Entry 5L5S (X-ray diffraction, 2.60 A resolution); this record covers chains A and G of the 28 polymer chains in the assembly.

# Chain A
Protein: Proteasome subunit alpha type-2
From: Saccharomyces cerevisiae (strain ATCC 204508 / S288c)
Notes: EC 3.4.25.1
Reference sequence: P23639 (PSA2_YEAST); residue numbers follow UniProt; this construct covers 1-250
Sequence (250 residues; numbered 1 to 250; the number before each row is that of its first residue):
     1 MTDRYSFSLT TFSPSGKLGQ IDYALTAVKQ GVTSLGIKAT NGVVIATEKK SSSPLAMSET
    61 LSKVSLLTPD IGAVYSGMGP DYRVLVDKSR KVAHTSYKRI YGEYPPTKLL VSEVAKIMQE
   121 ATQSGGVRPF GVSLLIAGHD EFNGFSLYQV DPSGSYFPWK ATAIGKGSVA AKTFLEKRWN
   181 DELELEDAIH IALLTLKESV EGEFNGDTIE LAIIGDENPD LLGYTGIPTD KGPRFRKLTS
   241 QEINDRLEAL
Swiss-Prot annotation at these positions:
  - cross-link: Lys108 (Glycyl lysine isopeptide (Lys-Gly) (interchain with G-Cter in ubiquitin))

# Chain G
Protein: Proteasome subunit alpha type-1
From: Saccharomyces cerevisiae (strain ATCC 204508 / S288c)
Notes: EC 3.4.25.1
Reference sequence: P21243 (PSA1_YEAST); residues -8 to 243 here correspond to UniProt positions 1-252 (UniProt number = residue number + 9)
Sequence (252 residues; each row starts with the number of its first residue; numbers below 1 keep their minus sign (Met-8 is residue -8)):
    -8 MSGAAAASAA GYDRHITIFS PEGRLYQVEY AFKATNQTNI NSLAVRGKDC TVVISQKKVP
    52 DKLLDPTTVS YIFCISRTIG MVVNGPIPDA RNAALRAKAE AAEFRYKYGY DMPCDVLAKR
   112 MANLSQIYTQ RAYMRPLGVI LTFVSVDEEL GPSIYKTDPA GYYVGYKATA TGPKQQEITT
   172 NLENHFKKSK IDHINEESWE KVVEFAITHM IDALGTEFSK NDLEVGVATK DKFFTLSAEN
   232 IEERLVAIAE QD
Not modelled in the structure: -8 to 1, 243
Bound ions: Mg2+ site 1: Thr8, Tyr119, Arg122, Met125; Mg2+ site 2: Tyr97 (shared with 1 residue of chain N)

# Chain A / chain G interface
Pairs across the interface (65):
  Asp3(A) with Tyr124(G)
  Tyr5(A) with Ile7(G); Ala123(G), hydrophobic; Tyr124(G), hydrophobic
  Leu9(A) with Ile9(G), hydrophobic; Ala123(G), hydrophobic
  Gln20(A) with Ile9(G); Phe10(G), hydrogen bond (side chain-backbone)
  Tyr23(A) with Phe10(G), hydrophobic; Ser11(G); Pro12(G), hydrophobic; Gly14(G)
  Ala24(A) with Phe10(G), hydrophobic
  Thr26(A) with Pro12(G); Glu13(G)
  Ala27(A) with Gly14(G)
  Ser52(A) with Tyr153(G)
  Pro54(A) with Lys158(G); Glu174(G)
  Leu55(A) with Tyr157(G); Lys158(G), hydrogen bond (backbone-backbone); Ala159(G); Thr170(G); Leu173(G), hydrophobic; Glu174(G); Phe177(G), hydrophobic
  Ala56(A) with Gly156(G); Tyr157(G), hydrophobic
  Met57(A) with Arg37(G); Val155(G); Gly156(G), hydrogen bond (backbone-backbone); Tyr157(G); Lys158(G)
  Thr60(A) with Tyr146(G); Val155(G); Gly156(G), hydrogen bond (side chain-backbone)
  Leu61(A) with Tyr153(G), hydrophobic; Val155(G), hydrophobic
  Met78(A) with Phe10(G), hydrophobic; Leu16(G), hydrophobic
  Pro80(A) with Gln117(G); Ala151(G); Gly152(G); Tyr153(G)
  Asp81(A) with Gln117(G)
  Arg83(A) with Ala113(G), hydrogen bond (side chain-backbone); Asn114(G); Gly152(G), hydrogen bond (side chain-backbone); Tyr154(G)
  Val84(A) with Asn114(G); Gln117(G)
  Asp87(A) with Lys110(G), salt bridge; Asn114(G)
  Gly126(A) with Arg122(G); Ala123(G), hydrogen bond (backbone-backbone)
  Val127(A) with Gln121(G); Arg122(G)
  Arg128(A) with Thr8(G); Phe10(G); Leu16(G); Thr120(G), hydrogen bond (side chain-backbone); Gln121(G), hydrogen bond (backbone-backbone)
  Pro129(A) with Phe10(G)
  Phe130(A) with Gln121(G)
  Gly131(A) with Phe10(G)
Interface residues without a listed pair, chain A (31 interface residues in all): Met1, Thr2, Ser53, Ala121

# Summary
Chain A and chain G form an interface of 31 and 33 residues respectively; the contacts include 9 hydrogen
bonds and 1 salt bridge. Polar pairs include Asp87(A)-Lys110(G), Gln20(A)-Phe10(G) and Thr60(A)-Gly156(G).
Thr8(G), Tyr119(G), Arg122(G) and Met125(G) coordinate Mg2+ site 1.
Chain A is Proteasome subunit alpha type-2 and chain G is Proteasome subunit alpha type-1, both from
Saccharomyces cerevisiae (strain ATCC 204508 / S288c); the structure, Yeast 20S proteasome with human beta5i
(1-138; V31M) and human beta6 (97-111; 118-133) in complex with ..., was determined by X-ray diffraction (same
publication as 5L52, 5L54, 5L55, 5L5A, 5L5B, 5L5D and 30 further entries).
